8SZ2 - chains A and P of the 4 polymer chains in the assembly; structure by X-ray diffraction, 2.01 A resolution.

Chain A:
Protein: Shiga-like toxin 2 subunit A
Source organism: Escherichia coli O104:H4
Notes: EC 3.2.2.22
UniProt: P09385 (STXA_BP933); residues 1-250 here correspond to UniProt positions 23-272 (UniProt number = residue number + 22)
Amino-acid sequence (251 residues; each row starts with the number of its first residue; numbering starts at 0):
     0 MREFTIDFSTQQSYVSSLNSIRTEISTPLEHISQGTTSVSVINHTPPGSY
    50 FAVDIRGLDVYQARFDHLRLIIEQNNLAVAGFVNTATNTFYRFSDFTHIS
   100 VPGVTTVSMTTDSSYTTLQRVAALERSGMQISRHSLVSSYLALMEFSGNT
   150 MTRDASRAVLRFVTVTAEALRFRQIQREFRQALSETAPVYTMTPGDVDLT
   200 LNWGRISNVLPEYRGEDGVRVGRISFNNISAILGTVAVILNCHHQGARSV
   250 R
Disordered / not traced: 61-62, 242-250
Construct notes: initiating methionine (0); conflict A77 (Tyr99 in P09385)
Ligand contacts:
  - nonaethylene glycol (2PE), molecule 1: N75, R170, W202, G203, R204, N207, L239
  - nonaethylene glycol (2PE), molecule 2: Q173, G194, L198, I223, S224, F225, T234
UniProt features mapped onto this chain:
  - active site: E167
  - site: R250 (Cleavage)

Chain P:
Protein: P stalk peptide P8
Amino-acid sequence (6 residues; numbered 6 to 11; the number before each row is that of its first residue):
     6 GFGLFD

Chain A / chain P interface:
Residue-residue contacts (17; chain A residue first):
  Q11(A) - F7(P)
  V14(A) - F7(P)  hydrophobic
  V14(A) - D11(P)
  S15(A) - F7(P)
  N18(A) - D11(P)  hydrogen bond
  Q33(A) - F10(P)
  T36(A) - G8(P)
  T36(A) - F10(P)
  R172(A) - F10(P)
  R172(A) - D11(P)  salt bridge
  Q175(A) - D11(P)  hydrogen bond
  R176(A) - F10(P)  hydrogen bond (side chain-backbone)
  R176(A) - D11(P)
  R179(A) - D11(P)  hydrogen bond (side chain-backbone)
  S229(A) - F10(P)
  L232(A) - F10(P)  hydrophobic
  G233(A) - F10(P)
Also at the interface, not in a pair above, chain A (14 interface residues in all): R21
Also at the interface, not in a pair above, chain P (5 interface residues in all): L9

Summary:
14 residues of chain A and 5 residues of chain P are in contact; the contacts include 4 hydrogen bonds and 1
salt bridge. Among the polar pairs are R172(A)-D11(P), N18(A)-D11(P) and Q175(A)-D11(P). Chain A binds
nonaethylene glycol.
Here chain A is Shiga-like toxin 2 subunit A (Escherichia coli O104:H4) and chain P is P stalk peptide P8.
Entry 8SZ2 (Stx2A1 bound to P8 stalk peptide) was determined by X-ray diffraction.
